5JWW - chain A; structure by X-ray diffraction, 1.47 A resolution.

# Chain A
Name: Endolysin
From: Enterobacteria phage T4 sensu lato
Notes: EC 3.2.1.17
UniProtKB: P00720 (ENLYS_BPT4); numbering as in UniProt (aligned over 1-164)
Sequence (164 residues; row label = number of the first residue in the row):
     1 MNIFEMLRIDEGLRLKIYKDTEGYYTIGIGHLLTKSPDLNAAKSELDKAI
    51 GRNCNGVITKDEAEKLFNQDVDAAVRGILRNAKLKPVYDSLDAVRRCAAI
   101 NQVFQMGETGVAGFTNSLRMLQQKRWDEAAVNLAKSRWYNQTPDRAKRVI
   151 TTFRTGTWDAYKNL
Not modelled in the structure: 162-164
Sequence notes: engineered mutation Gly-12 (Arg in P00720), Asp-38 (Ser in P00720), Ala-99 (Leu in P00720), Gln-102 (Met in P00720), Arg-137 (Ile in P00720), Asp-144 (Asn in P00720)
Swiss-Prot annotation at these positions:
  - active site (Proton donor/acceptor): Glu-11, Asp-20
  - binding site (substrate): Leu-32, Phe-104, Ser-117, Asn-132
  - mutagenesis: Glu-11 (E11A/F/H/M/N: Complete loss of enzymatic activity; E11N: Loss of 84% of enzymatic activity; E11Q: Complete loss of activity), Asp-20 (D20A/N/S/T: Complete loss of enzymatic activity; D20C: Nearly no effet on specific enzymatic activity; D20E/Q: Loss of 99% of enzymatic activity), Thr-26 (T26E: Complete loss of activity at neutral pH; covalently bound substrate; T26H: Facilitates transglycosylation more effectively than hydrolysis; covalently bound substrate), Gly-30 (G30A: Almost complete loss of enzymatic activity; G30F: Almost complete loss of enzymatic activity. The enzyme is destabilized by 1.5 kcal/mol), Ser-117 (S117F: 10-fold decrease in enzymatic activity; S117I: 500-fold decrease in enzymatic activity; S117V: 50-fold decrease in enzymatic activity), Asn-132 (N132I: 5-fold decrease in enzymatic activity; N132M/F: 2-fold decrease in enzymatic activity)
Small-molecule neighbours: 2-ethyl-1,2-dihydro-1,2-azaborinine (6OQ): Ile-78, Leu-84, Val-87, Tyr-88, Leu-91, Ala-99, Gln-102, Val-103, Val-111, Phe-114, Leu-118, Leu-121, Leu-133, Phe-153
From the paper describing this entry:
  - binding site for 2-ethyl-1,2-dihydro-1,2-azaborinine: Gln-102
  - conformationally variable residues: Gln-102

# In short
Bound to chain A: 2-ethyl-1,2-dihydro-1,2-azaborinine. UniProt lists active-site residues Glu-11 and Asp-20, 4
substrate-binding residues and 6 mutagenesis sites. The paper reports a binding site for
2-ethyl-1,2-dihydro-1,2-azaborinine at Gln-102; conformational variability at Gln-102.
Chain A is Endolysin (Enterobacteria phage T4 sensu lato); the structure, T4 Lysozyme L99A/M102Q with
1-Hydro-2-ethyl-1,2-azaborine Bound, was determined by X-ray diffraction together with 5JWS, 5JWT, 5JWU and
5JWV from the same study.
